Entry 3AN2 (X-ray diffraction, 3.60 A resolution); this record covers chains A and B of the 10 polymer chains in the assembly.

Chain A:
Name: Histone H3-like centromeric protein A
Organism: Homo sapiens
Reference sequence: P49450 (CENPA_HUMAN); residue numbers follow UniProt; this construct covers 1-140
Sequence (143 residues; row label = number of the first residue in the row; numbers below 1 keep their minus sign (Gly-2 is residue -2)):
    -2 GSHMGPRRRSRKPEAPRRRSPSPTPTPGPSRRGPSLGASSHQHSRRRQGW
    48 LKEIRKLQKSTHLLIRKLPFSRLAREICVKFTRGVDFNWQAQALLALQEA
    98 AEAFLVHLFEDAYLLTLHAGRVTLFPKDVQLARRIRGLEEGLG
Unresolved in the structure: -2 to 45, 135-140
Sequence notes: expression tag (-2 to 0)
UniProt features mapped onto this chain:
  - region: Gln39 to Leu54 (Important for flexibility of DNA ends that protrude from nucleosomes)
  - modified residue: Gly2 (N,N,N-trimethylglycine), Ser7 (Phosphoserine), Ser17 (Phosphoserine), Ser19 (Phosphoserine), Ser27 (Phosphoserine), Ser68 (Phosphoserine)

Chain B:
Name: Histone H4
Organism: Homo sapiens
Reference sequence: B2R4R0 (B2R4R0_HUMAN); residues 0-102 here correspond to UniProt positions 1-103 (UniProt number = residue number + 1)
Sequence (106 residues; row label = number of the first residue in the row; numbers below 1 keep their minus sign (Gly-3 is residue -3)):
    -3 GSHMSGRGKGGKGLGKGGAKRHRKVLRDNIQGITKPAIRRLARRGGVKRI
    47 SGLIYEETRGVLKVFLENVIRDAVTYTEHAKRKTVTAMDVVYALKRQGRT
    97 LYGFGG
Unresolved in the structure: -3 to 24
Sequence notes: expression tag (-3 to -1)

How chain A and chain B interact:
Contacting residue pairs - 90 pairs, chain A then chain B:
  Gly46(A) with Arg39(B), hydrogen bond (backbone-side chain)
  Trp47(A) with Arg39(B); Lys44(B); Arg45(B)
  Glu50(A) with Arg39(B), salt bridge
  Ile51(A) with Arg39(B); Gly42(B); Val43(B)
  Leu54(A) with Arg36(B); Arg40(B), hydrogen bond (backbone-side chain)
  Gln55(A) with Arg40(B), hydrogen bond (side chain-backbone)
  Ser57(A) with Arg40(B), hydrogen bond
  His59(A) with Arg40(B), hydrogen bond (backbone-side chain)
  Leu61(A) with Arg36(B); Leu37(B), hydrophobic; Arg40(B)
  Ile62(A) with Ile29(B), hydrophobic; Leu37(B), hydrophobic
  Arg63(A) with Arg36(B)
  Pro66(A) with Gly28(B)
  Phe67(A) with Leu58(B), hydrophobic; Leu62(B), hydrophobic
  Arg69(A) with Asn25(B), hydrogen bond
  Leu70(A) with Leu58(B), hydrophobic; Leu62(B), hydrophobic
  Ala71(A) with Ile66(B)
  Glu73(A) with Asn25(B), hydrogen bond
  Ile74(A) with Leu62(B), hydrophobic; Glu63(B)
  Cys75(A) with Ile66(B), hydrophobic
  Lys77(A) with Glu63(B), salt bridge
  Phe78(A) with Arg67(B); Val70(B), hydrophobic
  Phe84(A) with Arg78(B); Lys79(B); Thr80(B)
  Asn85(A) with Lys79(B), hydrogen bond (backbone-backbone); Thr80(B), hydrogen bond; Val81(B), hydrogen bond (backbone-backbone)
  Trp86(A) with Ile66(B), hydrophobic; Val81(B), hydrophobic
  Gln87(A) with Thr80(B); Val81(B), hydrogen bond (backbone-backbone); Thr82(B); Ala83(B), hydrogen bond (side chain-backbone)
  Gln89(A) with Phe100(B)
  Ala90(A) with Val81(B); Thr82(B); Ala83(B); Val86(B)
  Ala93(A) with Leu97(B); Phe100(B)
  Leu94(A) with Leu62(B), hydrophobic; Val65(B), hydrophobic
  Ala97(A) with Leu90(B), hydrophobic; Leu97(B), hydrophobic
  Ala98(A) with Phe61(B), hydrophobic
  Phe101(A) with Phe61(B), hydrophobic; Arg95(B)
  Leu102(A) with Leu37(B), hydrophobic; Thr54(B); Val57(B), hydrophobic; Leu58(B), hydrophobic
  Val103(A) with Arg40(B); Gly41(B)
  Phe106(A) with Ile34(B); Ala38(B), hydrophobic; Thr54(B)
  Glu107(A) with Gly41(B)
  Tyr110(A) with Gly42(B); Val43(B), hydrophobic; Lys44(B), hydrogen bond (side chain-backbone)
  Val119(A) with Lys44(B); Arg45(B), hydrogen bond (backbone-backbone)
  Thr120(A) with Arg45(B); Ser47(B)
  Leu121(A) with Val43(B), hydrophobic; Arg45(B), hydrogen bond (backbone-backbone); Ser47(B), hydrogen bond (backbone-backbone); Ile50(B)
  Phe122(A) with Ser47(B); Ile50(B)
  Pro123(A) with Ser47(B); Leu49(B), hydrophobic; Ile50(B); Glu53(B)
  Val126(A) with Glu53(B)
  Gln127(A) with Glu53(B), hydrogen bond
  Arg130(A) with Val57(B); Val60(B)
Interface residues without a listed pair, chain A (51 interface residues in all): Thr58, Thr79, Leu92, Glu96, Glu99, Leu105
Interface residues without a listed pair, chain B (45 interface residues in all): Ile26, Ala33, Ile46, Lys59, Thr73

In short:
51 residues of chain A face 45 of chain B across their interface, with 17 hydrogen bonds and 2 salt bridges.
Polar pairs include Glu50(A)-Arg39(B), Lys77(A)-Glu63(B) and Gly46(A)-Arg39(B).
Chain A is Histone H3-like centromeric protein A and chain B is Histone H4, both from Homo sapiens; the
structure, The structure of the centromeric nucleosome containing CENP-A, was determined by X-ray diffraction.
